9M1D - chains A and C; structure by X-ray diffraction, 1.44 A resolution.

Chain A:
Molecule: Vitamin D3 receptor
Organism: Rattus norvegicus
Reference sequence: P13053 (VDR_RAT); numbering as in UniProt; present here: 116-159, 207-423
Chain sequence (271 residues; row label = number of the first residue in the row; note: 47 numbers in that range are skipped by the numbering (no residue carries them; nothing is unmodelled there)):
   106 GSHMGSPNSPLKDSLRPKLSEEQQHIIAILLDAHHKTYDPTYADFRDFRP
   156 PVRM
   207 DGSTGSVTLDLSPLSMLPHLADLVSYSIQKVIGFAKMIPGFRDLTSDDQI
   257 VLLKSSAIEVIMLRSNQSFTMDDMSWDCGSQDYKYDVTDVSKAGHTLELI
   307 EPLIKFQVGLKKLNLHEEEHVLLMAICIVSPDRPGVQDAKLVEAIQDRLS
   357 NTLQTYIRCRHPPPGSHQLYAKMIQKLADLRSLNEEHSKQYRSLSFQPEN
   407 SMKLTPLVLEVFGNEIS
Unresolved in the structure: 106-122, 207-217, 421-423
Differences from the reference sequence: expression tag (106-115)
Small-molecule neighbours: A1L8B ((4S)-5-[4-[[4-(2-ethyl-2-oxidanyl-butoxy)-3-methyl-phenyl]-methyl-propyl-silyl]-2-methyl-phenoxy]-4-oxidanyl-pentanoic acid): Thr142, Tyr143, Tyr147, Phe150, Leu223, Leu226, Ala227, Leu229, Val230, Tyr232, Ser233, Lys236, Ile264, Ile267, Arg270, Ser271, Ser274, Trp282, Cys284, Tyr291, Asp295, Val296, Ala299, His301, Leu309, His393, Tyr397, Leu400, Leu410, Val414, Phe418
Curated features (UniProtKB/Swiss-Prot):
  - region: Lys242 to Lys260 (Interaction with coactivator LXXLL motif)
  - motif: Pro412 to Asn420 (9aaTAD)
  - binding site (calcitriol): Tyr143, Ser233, Arg270, Ser274, His301, His393

Chain C:
Molecule: Mediator of RNA polymerase II transcription subunit 1
Reference sequence: Q15648 (MED1_HUMAN); residues 625-637 here correspond to UniProt positions 640-652 (UniProt number = residue number + 15)
Chain sequence (13 residues; numbered 625 to 637; the number before each row is that of its first residue):
   625 KNHPMLMNLLKDN
Unresolved in the structure: 636-637
Curated features (UniProtKB/Swiss-Prot):
  - motif: Leu630 to Leu634 (LXXLL motif 2)

How chain A and chain C interact:
Pairs across the interface - 20 pairs, chain A then chain C:
  Ile238(A) - Leu630(C)  hydrophobic
  Ile238(A) - Leu633(C)  hydrophobic
  Ile238(A) - Leu634(C)  hydrophobic
  Lys242(A) - Leu633(C)  hydrogen bond (side chain-backbone)
  Lys242(A) - Leu634(C)
  Lys242(A) - Lys635(C)
  Arg248(A) - Leu634(C)  hydrogen bond (side chain-backbone)
  Arg248(A) - Lys635(C)
  Ser252(A) - Met631(C)
  Gln255(A) - Leu634(C)
  Ile256(A) - His627(C)
  Ile256(A) - Met631(C)  hydrophobic
  Leu259(A) - Leu634(C)  hydrophobic
  Lys260(A) - His627(C)  hydrogen bond
  Lys260(A) - Leu630(C)
  Pro412(A) - Met629(C)
  Glu416(A) - His627(C)
  Glu416(A) - Pro628(C)
  Glu416(A) - Met629(C)  hydrogen bond (side chain-backbone)
  Glu416(A) - Leu630(C)  hydrogen bond (side chain-backbone)
Interface residues without a listed pair, chain A (14 interface residues in all): Gln235, Phe247, Leu413, Val417
Interface residues without a listed pair, chain C (9 interface residues in all): Asn626

In short:
14 residues of chain A and 9 residues of chain C are in contact; the contacts include 5 hydrogen bonds. Polar
contacts include Lys242(A)-Leu633(C), Arg248(A)-Leu634(C) and Lys260(A)-His627(C). Bound to chain A: compound
A1L8B. Curated annotation (UniProt) lists 6 calcitriol-binding residues on chain A.
Chain A is Vitamin D3 receptor (Rattus norvegicus) and chain C is Mediator of RNA polymerase II transcription
subunit 1; the structure, Vitamin D receptor complex with a methyldiphenylpropylsilane derivative, was
determined by X-ray diffraction together with 9M10, 9M11, 9M12, 9M13, 9M14, 9M15 and 7 further entries from
the same study.
